7EQ1 - chains Y and B of the 5 polymer chains in the assembly; structure by electron microscopy, 3.30 A resolution.

== Chain Y ==
Name: Guanine nucleotide-binding protein G(I)/G(S)/G(O) subunit gamma-2
Organism: Bos taurus
UniProt: P63212 (GBG2_BOVIN); residues 1-71 here = UniProt positions 1-71
Chain sequence (71 residues; numbered 1 to 71; the number before each row is that of its first residue):
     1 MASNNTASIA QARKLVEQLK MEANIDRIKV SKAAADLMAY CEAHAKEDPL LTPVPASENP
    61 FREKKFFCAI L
Not modelled in the structure: 1-5, 64-71
UniProt features mapped onto this chain:
  - modified residue: Ala2 (N-acetylalanine), Cys68 (Cysteine methyl ester)
  - lipidation: Cys68 (S-geranylgeranyl cysteine)

== Chain B ==
Name: Guanine nucleotide-binding protein G(I)/G(S)/G(T) subunit beta-1
Organism: Rattus norvegicus
UniProt: P54311 (GBB1_RAT); residue numbers follow UniProt; this construct covers 2-340
Chain sequence (345 residues; numbered -4 to 340; the number before each row is that of its first residue; numbers below 1 keep their minus sign (Met-4 is residue -4)):
    -4 MGSLLQSELD QLRQEAEQLK NQIRDARKAC ADATLSQITN NIDPVGRIQM RTRRTLRGHL
    56 AKIYAMHWGT DSRLLVSASQ DGKLIIWDSY TTNKVHAIPL RSSWVMTCAY APSGNYVACG
   116 GLDNICSIYN LKTREGNVRV SRELAGHTGY LSCCRFLDDN QIVTSSGDTT CALWDIETGQ
   176 QTTTFTGHTG DVMSLSLAPD TRLFVSGACD ASAKLWDVRE GMCRQTFTGH ESDINAICFF
   236 PNGNAFATGS DDATCRLFDL RADQELMTYS HDNIICGITS VSFSKSGRLL LAGYDDFNCN
   296 VWDALKADRA GVLAGHDNRV SCLGVTDDGM AVATGSWDSF LKIWN
Not modelled in the structure: -4 to 2
Differences from the reference sequence: initiating methionine (-4); expression tag (-3 to 1)
UniProt features mapped onto this chain:
  - modified residue: Ser2 (N-acetylserine), His266 (Phosphohistidine)

== Chain Y / chain B interface ==
Residue-residue contacts (82; chain Y residue first):
  Ile9(Y) - Leu7(B)  hydrophobic
  Ala12(Y) - Leu7(B)
  Lys14(Y) - Thr181(B)
  Val16(Y) - Leu14(B)
  Gln18(Y) - Cys218(B)  hydrogen bond
  Leu19(Y) - Ala11(B)
  Leu19(Y) - Leu14(B)  hydrophobic
  Leu19(Y) - Lys15(B)
  Glu22(Y) - Ile18(B)
  Glu22(Y) - Arg22(B)  salt bridge
  Glu22(Y) - Arg219(B)
  Glu22(Y) - Gln220(B)
  Glu22(Y) - Asp258(B)
  Ala23(Y) - Gln17(B)
  Ala23(Y) - Ile18(B)  hydrophobic
  Ile25(Y) - Arg219(B)
  Arg27(Y) - Ile18(B)
  Arg27(Y) - Ala21(B)
  Arg27(Y) - Arg22(B)
  Arg27(Y) - Cys25(B)
  Arg27(Y) - Arg256(B)
  Arg27(Y) - Ala257(B)
  Arg27(Y) - Asp258(B)  salt bridge
  Ile28(Y) - Cys25(B)
  Ile28(Y) - Arg256(B)  hydrogen bond (backbone-backbone)
  Ile28(Y) - Ala257(B)
  Lys29(Y) - Cys25(B)
  Lys29(Y) - Asp27(B)
  Val30(Y) - Cys25(B)  hydrogen bond (backbone-backbone)
  Val30(Y) - Ala26(B)  hydrophobic
  Val30(Y) - Asp27(B)
  Val30(Y) - Ala28(B)
  Val30(Y) - Gln259(B)
  Val30(Y) - Leu261(B)  hydrophobic
  Ser31(Y) - Asp27(B)  hydrogen bond
  Ala33(Y) - Asp254(B)
  Ala33(Y) - Arg256(B)
  Ala34(Y) - Leu30(B)  hydrophobic
  Ala34(Y) - Ile33(B)  hydrophobic
  Asp36(Y) - Arg256(B)  salt bridge
  Leu37(Y) - Phe235(B)  hydrophobic
  Leu37(Y) - Leu252(B)  hydrophobic
  Met38(Y) - Ile37(B)  hydrophobic
  Tyr40(Y) - Phe235(B)  hydrophobic
  Tyr40(Y) - Pro236(B)
  Tyr40(Y) - Asn237(B)
  Tyr40(Y) - Lys280(B)
  Tyr40(Y) - Ser281(B)
  Cys41(Y) - Phe235(B)  hydrophobic
  Cys41(Y) - Ser281(B)
  Cys41(Y) - Leu300(B)  hydrophobic
  Glu42(Y) - Ile37(B)
  His44(Y) - Ser281(B)
  Glu47(Y) - Lys280(B)
  Asp48(Y) - Ser279(B)  hydrogen bond
  Asp48(Y) - Ser281(B)  hydrogen bond
  Pro49(Y) - Asp323(B)
  Pro49(Y) - Gly324(B)
  Pro49(Y) - Met325(B)  hydrophobic
  Leu50(Y) - Met45(B)  hydrophobic
  Leu50(Y) - Ser279(B)
  Leu50(Y) - Leu284(B)  hydrophobic
  Leu50(Y) - Gly324(B)
  Leu50(Y) - Met325(B)
  Leu51(Y) - Val40(B)  hydrophobic
  Leu51(Y) - Ser281(B)
  Leu51(Y) - Leu284(B)  hydrophobic
  Asn59(Y) - Arg48(B)
  Asn59(Y) - Asn340(B)
  Pro60(Y) - Arg49(B)  hydrogen bond (backbone-side chain)
  Pro60(Y) - Tyr85(B)
  Pro60(Y) - Met325(B)
  Phe61(Y) - Arg48(B)  hydrogen bond (backbone-side chain)
  Phe61(Y) - Arg49(B)
  Phe61(Y) - Ser84(B)
  Phe61(Y) - Tyr85(B)  hydrophobic
  Phe61(Y) - Ala326(B)  hydrophobic
  Phe61(Y) - Ile338(B)  hydrophobic
  Phe61(Y) - Asn340(B)
  Arg62(Y) - Arg49(B)  hydrogen bond (backbone-side chain)
  Glu63(Y) - Arg48(B)
  Glu63(Y) - Arg49(B)  hydrogen bond (backbone-side chain)
Interface residues without a listed pair, chain Y (37 interface residues in all): Arg13, Lys20, Asp26, Ala35
Interface residues without a listed pair, chain B (55 interface residues in all): Glu3, Glu10, Thr34, Ile43, Trp63, Thr221, Ala240, Gly282, Arg283

== Overview ==
Chain Y and chain B form an interface of 37 and 55 residues respectively, with 10 hydrogen bonds and 3 salt
bridges. Among the polar pairs are Glu22(Y)-Arg22(B), Arg27(Y)-Asp258(B) and Asp36(Y)-Arg256(B).
Here chain Y is Guanine nucleotide-binding protein G(I)/G(S)/G(O) subunit gamma-2 (Bos taurus) and chain B is
Guanine nucleotide-binding protein G(I)/G(S)/G(T) subunit beta-1 (Rattus norvegicus). Entry 7EQ1
(GPR114-Gs-scFv16 complex) was determined by electron microscopy (same publication as 7EPT).
